3CUZ - chain A; structure by X-ray diffraction, 1.04 A resolution.

# Chain A
Protein: Malate synthase A
Source organism: Escherichia coli
Notes: EC 2.3.3.9
UniProt: P08997 (MASY_ECOLI); numbering as in UniProt (aligned over 2-533)
Chain sequence (532 residues; numbered 2 to 533; the number before each row is that of its first residue):
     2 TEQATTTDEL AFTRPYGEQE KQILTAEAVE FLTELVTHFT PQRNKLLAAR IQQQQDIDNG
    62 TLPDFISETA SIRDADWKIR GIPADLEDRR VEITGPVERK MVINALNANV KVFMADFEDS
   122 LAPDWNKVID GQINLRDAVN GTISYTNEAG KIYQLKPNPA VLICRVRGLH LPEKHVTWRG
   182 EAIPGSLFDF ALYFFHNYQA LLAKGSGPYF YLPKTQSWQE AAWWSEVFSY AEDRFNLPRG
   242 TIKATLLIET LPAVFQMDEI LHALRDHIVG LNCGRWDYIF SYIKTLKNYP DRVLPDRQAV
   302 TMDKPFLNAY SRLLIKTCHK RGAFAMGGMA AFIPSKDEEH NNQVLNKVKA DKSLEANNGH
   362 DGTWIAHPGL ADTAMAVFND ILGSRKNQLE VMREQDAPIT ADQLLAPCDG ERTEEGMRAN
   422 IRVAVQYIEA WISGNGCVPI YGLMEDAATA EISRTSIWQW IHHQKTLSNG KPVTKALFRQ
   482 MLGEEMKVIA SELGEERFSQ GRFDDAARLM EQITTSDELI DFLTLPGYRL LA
Disordered / not traced: 2-4
Ion coordination: Mg2+ site 1 near His39 (its only coordinating residue here); Mg2+ site 2: Glu250, Asp278
UniProt features mapped onto this chain:
  - active site: Arg166 (Proton acceptor), Asp447 (Proton donor)

# Overview
Glu250 and Asp278 coordinate Mg2+ site 2. Curated annotation (UniProt) lists active-site residues Arg166 and
Asp447.
Chain A is Malate synthase A (Escherichia coli); the structure, Atomic Resolution Structures of Escherichia
coli and Bacillis anthracis Malate Synthase A: Comparison with Isoform G ..., was determined by X-ray
diffraction (same publication as 3CUX, 3CV1 and 3CV2).
